Entry 1DV6 (X-ray diffraction, 2.50 A resolution); this record covers chains L and H of the 3 polymer chains in the assembly.

Chain L:
Protein: Photosynthetic reaction center
Organism: Rhodobacter sphaeroides
Notes: fragment: l chain
UniProtKB: P02954 (RCEL_RHOSH); numbering as in UniProt (aligned over 1-281)
Amino-acid sequence (281 residues; each row starts with the number of its first residue):
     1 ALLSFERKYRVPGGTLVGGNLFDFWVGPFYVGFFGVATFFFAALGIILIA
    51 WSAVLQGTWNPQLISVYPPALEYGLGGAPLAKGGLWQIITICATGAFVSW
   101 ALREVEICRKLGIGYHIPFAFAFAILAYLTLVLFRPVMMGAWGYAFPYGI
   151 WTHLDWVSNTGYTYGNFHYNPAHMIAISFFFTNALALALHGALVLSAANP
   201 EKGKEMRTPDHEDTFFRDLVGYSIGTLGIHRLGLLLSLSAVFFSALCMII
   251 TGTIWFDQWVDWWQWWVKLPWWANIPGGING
Metal / ion sites: bacteriochlorophyll a Mg site 1 near H153 (its only coordinating residue here); bacteriochlorophyll a Mg site 2 near H173 (its only coordinating residue here); Fe2+: H190, H230 (shared with 3 residues of chain M)
Ligand contacts:
  - bacteriochlorophyll a (BCL), molecule 1: F97, F121, A124, I125, A127, Y128, L131, W156, V157, S158, T160, G161, Y162, N166, F167, H168, H173, A176, I177, F180, F181, S244, A245, C247, M248
  - bacteriochlorophyll a (BCL), molecule 2: F97, Y128, L131, F146, I150, W151, H153, L154, W156, V157
  - bacteriochlorophyll a (BCL), molecule 3: V157, Y162, H168, F181
  - bacteriochlorophyll a (BCL), molecule 4: H168, M174, I177, S178, F181, T182, L185
  - bacteriopheophytin a (BPH), molecule 1: T38, F41, A42, G45, I49, I89, C92, A93, A96, F97, W100, E104, I117, A120, F121, F123, A124, Y128, F146, Y148, G149, I150, H153, F180, S237, L238, V241
  - bacteriopheophytin a (BPH), molecule 2: F181, A184, L185, A188, L189, F216, L219
  - ubiquinone-10 (U10): T182, A186, L189, H190, L193, F216, V220, G221, Y222, S223, I224, G225, I229, L232

Chain H:
Protein: Photosynthetic reaction center
Organism: Rhodobacter sphaeroides
Notes: fragment: h chain
UniProtKB: P11846 (RCEH_RHOSH); residues 1-260 here = UniProt positions 1-260
Amino-acid sequence (260 residues; numbered 1 to 260; the number before each row is that of its first residue):
     1 MVGVTAFQNFDLASLAIYSFWIFLAGLIYYLQTENMREGYPLENEDGTPA
    51 ANQGPFPLPKPKTFILPHGRGTLTVPGPESEDRPIALARTAVSEGFPHAP
   101 TGDPMKDGVGPASWVARRDLPELDGHGHNKIKPMKAAAGFHVSAGKNPIG
   151 LPVRGCDLEIAGKVVDIWVDIPEQMARFLEVELKDGSTRLLPMQMVKVQS
   201 NRVHVNALSSDLFAGIPTIKSPTEVTLLEEDKICGYVAGGLMYAAPKRKS
   251 VVAAMLAEYA
Not modelled in the structure: 1-10, 257-260
Sequence notes: conflict Q8 (Gly in P11846)
Metal / ion sites: Zn2+: D124, H126, H128
What the authors report for this chain:
  - Zn2+ coordination: H126, H128

Interface between chain L and chain H:
Pairs across the interface (65):
  A1(L) with L42(H), hydrophobic; E43(H); A50(H), hydrophobic
  L2(L) with L42(H); E43(H), hydrogen bond (backbone-backbone)
  L3(L) with G39(H); Y40(H), hydrophobic; L42(H), hydrophobic
  S4(L) with G39(H), hydrogen bond (backbone-backbone); Y40(H); E43(H); E79(H), hydrogen bond
  F5(L) with G39(H); E79(H); E81(H)
  R7(L) with E45(H); I85(H); L87(H); H98(H), hydrogen bond
  K8(L) with E81(H), salt bridge; I85(H); L87(H); V109(H); G110(H), hydrogen bond (backbone-backbone); S113(H); W114(H)
  Y9(L) with S113(H)
  R10(L) with P97(H); H98(H), hydrogen bond (backbone-backbone)
  V11(L) with L87(H), hydrophobic; H98(H); G110(H); Y243(H)
  P12(L) with P97(H), hydrophobic; H98(H); A99(H); M242(H)
  D23(L) with P97(H)
  F24(L) with G95(H)
  W25(L) with G95(H), hydrogen bond (backbone-backbone); F96(H); P97(H)
  R109(L) with M242(H)
  K110(L) with P111(H); M242(H)
  L111(L) with P111(H)
  G112(L) with P111(H); A238(H)
  A198(L) with F64(H)
  N199(L) with K62(H), hydrogen bond
  G203(L) with I65(H)
  K204(L) with I65(H)
  E205(L) with I65(H); L66(H); P67(H)
  M206(L) with F64(H), hydrophobic; I65(H), hydrogen bond (backbone-backbone); P67(H)
  T208(L) with G125(H)
  D210(L) with D124(H); G125(H), hydrogen bond (side chain-backbone); P172(H)
  G225(L) with E173(H)
  T226(L) with E173(H), hydrogen bond
  L227(L) with E173(H)
Other interface residues (no listed pair), chain L (32 interface residues in all): G13, G14, D213
Other interface residues (no listed pair), chain H (40 interface residues in all): P41, N52, H68, R83, P100, V115, M175, L241

In short:
32 residues of chain L face 40 of chain H across their interface; the contacts include 11 hydrogen bonds and 1
salt bridge. Among the polar pairs are K8(L)-E81(H), S4(L)-E79(H) and R7(L)-H98(H). Chain L binds 4 copies of
bacteriochlorophyll a, bacteriopheophytin a and ubiquinone-10. The paper reports Zn2+ coordination by H126(H)
and H128(H).
Here chain L is Photosynthetic reaction center and chain H is Photosynthetic reaction center, both from
Rhodobacter sphaeroides. Entry 1DV6 (Photosynthetic reaction center from rhodobacter sphaeroides in the
charge-neutral dqaqb state with the proton transfer inhibitor ...) was determined by X-ray diffraction,
deposited together with 1DS8 and 1DV3.
